Entry 8Y3D (electron microscopy, 5.10 A resolution (low resolution: residue-level contacts below are approximate; hydrogen-bond / salt-bridge calls are withheld)); this record covers chains J and O of the 16 polymer chains in the assembly.

Chain J:
Molecule: 250-nt DNA strand
Sequence (250 nucleotides; numbered 1 to 250; the number before each row is that of its first residue):
     1 ATCGAGAATCCCGGTGCCGAGGCCGCTCAATTGGTCGTAGACAGCTCTAG
    51 CACCGCTTAAACGCACGTACGCGCTGTCCCCCGCGTTTTAACCGCCAAGG
   101 GGATTACTCCCTAGTCTCCAGGCTCGAGCTCAATTGGTCGTAGACAGCTC
   151 TAGCACCGCTTAAACGCACGTACGCGCTGTCCCCCGCGTTTTAACCGCCA
   201 AGGGGATTACTCCCTAGTCTCCAGGCACGTGTCAGATATATACATCCGAT

Chain O:
Protein: Histone H3.1
Source organism: Homo sapiens
UniProt: P68431 (H31_HUMAN); residues 0-135 here correspond to UniProt positions 1-136 (UniProt number = residue number + 1)
Chain sequence (139 residues; numbered -3 to 135; the number before each row is that of its first residue; numbers below 1 keep their minus sign (Gly-3 is residue -3)):
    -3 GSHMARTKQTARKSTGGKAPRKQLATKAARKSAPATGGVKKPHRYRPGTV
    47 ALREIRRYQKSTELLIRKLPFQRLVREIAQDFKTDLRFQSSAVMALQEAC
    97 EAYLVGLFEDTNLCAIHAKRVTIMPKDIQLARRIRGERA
Disordered / not traced: -3 to 38, 135
Sequence notes: expression tag (-3 to -1)
Curated features (UniProtKB/Swiss-Prot):
  - modified residue: Arg2 (Asymmetric dimethylarginine), Thr3 (Phosphothreonine), Lys4 (Allysine), Gln5 (5-glutamyl dopamine), Thr6 (Phosphothreonine), Arg8 (Citrulline), Lys9 (N6,N6,N6-trimethyllysine), Ser10 (ADP-ribosylserine), Thr11 (Phosphothreonine), Lys14 (N6-(2-hydroxyisobutyryl)lysine), Arg17 (Asymmetric dimethylarginine), Lys18 (N6-(2-hydroxyisobutyryl)lysine), Lys23 (N6-(2-hydroxyisobutyryl)lysine), Arg26 (Citrulline), Lys27 (N6,N6,N6-trimethyllysine), Ser28 (ADP-ribosylserine), Lys36 (N6,N6,N6-trimethyllysine), Lys37 (N6-methyllysine), Tyr41 (Phosphotyrosine), Lys56 (N6,N6,N6-trimethyllysine) and 8 more in UniProt
  - lipidation: Lys18 (N6-decanoyllysine)

How chain J and chain O interact:
Residue-residue contacts - 22 pairs, chain J then chain O:
  DA8(J) - His39(O)
  DA8(J) - Tyr41(O)
  DT9(J) - Tyr41(O)
  DT9(J) - Arg49(O)
  DC10(J) - Arg49(O)
  DG83(J) - Gly44(O)
  DC84(J) - Arg42(O)
  DC84(J) - Pro43(O)
  DC84(J) - Gly44(O)
  DC84(J) - Thr45(O)
  DC84(J) - Val46(O)
  DC84(J) - Ala47(O)
  DC84(J) - Glu50(O)
  DG85(J) - Arg40(O)
  DG85(J) - Tyr41(O)
  DC92(J) - Arg63(O)
  DC92(J) - Leu65(O)
  DC92(J) - Pro66(O)
  DC92(J) - Arg69(O)
  DC93(J) - Arg63(O)
  DC93(J) - Lys64(O)
  DC93(J) - Leu65(O)

Overview:
The interface between chain J and chain O involves 8 residues on one side and 16 on the other.
Chain J is a 250-nt DNA strand and chain O is Histone H3.1 (Homo sapiens); the structure, Cryo-EM structure of
the overlapping di-nucleosome (intermediate form2), was determined by electron microscopy, deposited together
with 8Y3C, 8Y3E and 8Y3F.
